PDB entry 5IOV | electron microscopy, 7.50 A resolution (low resolution: residue-level contacts below are approximate; hydrogen-bond / salt-bridge calls are withheld) | chains A and B of the 4 polymer chains in the assembly

== Chain A ==
Protein: N-methyl-D-aspartate receptor subunit NR1-8a
Source organism: Xenopus laevis
Reference sequence: C0KD18 (C0KD18_XENLA); aligned to UniProt positions 23-828 over residues 23-828 (the alignment contains insertions or deletions, so no single offset holds)
Sequence (822 residues; numbered 23 to 844; the number before each row is that of its first residue):
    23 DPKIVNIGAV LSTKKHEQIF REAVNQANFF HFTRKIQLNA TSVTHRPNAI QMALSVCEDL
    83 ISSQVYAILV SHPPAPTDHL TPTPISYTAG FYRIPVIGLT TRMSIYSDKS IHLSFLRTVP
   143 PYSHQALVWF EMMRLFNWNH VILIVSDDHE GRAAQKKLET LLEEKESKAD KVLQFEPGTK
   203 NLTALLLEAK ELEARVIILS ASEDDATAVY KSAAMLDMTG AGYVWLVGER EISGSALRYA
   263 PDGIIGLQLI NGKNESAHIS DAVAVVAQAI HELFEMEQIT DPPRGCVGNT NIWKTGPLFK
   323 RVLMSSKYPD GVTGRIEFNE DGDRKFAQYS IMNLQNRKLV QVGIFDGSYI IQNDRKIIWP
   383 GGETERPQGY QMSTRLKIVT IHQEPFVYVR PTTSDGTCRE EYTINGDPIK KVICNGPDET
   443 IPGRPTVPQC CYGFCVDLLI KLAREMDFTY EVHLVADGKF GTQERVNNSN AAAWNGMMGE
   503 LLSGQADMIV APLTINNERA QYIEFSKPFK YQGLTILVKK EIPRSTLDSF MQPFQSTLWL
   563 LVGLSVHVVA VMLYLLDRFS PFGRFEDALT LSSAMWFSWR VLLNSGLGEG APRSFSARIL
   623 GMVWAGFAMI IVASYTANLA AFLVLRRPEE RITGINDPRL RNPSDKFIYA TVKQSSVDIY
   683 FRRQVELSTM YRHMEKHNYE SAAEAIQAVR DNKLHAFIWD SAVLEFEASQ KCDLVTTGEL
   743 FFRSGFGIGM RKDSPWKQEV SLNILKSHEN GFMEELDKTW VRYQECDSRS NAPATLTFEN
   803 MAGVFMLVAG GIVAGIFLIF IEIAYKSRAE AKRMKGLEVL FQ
Not modelled in the structure: 116, 827-844
Construct notes: engineered mutation Phe51 (Lys in C0KD18), Phe52 (Arg in C0KD18), Gln300 (Asn in C0KD18), Gln350 (Asn in C0KD18), Asp368 (Asn in C0KD18), Asp440 (Asn in C0KD18), Asp469 (Asn in C0KD18), Ala493 (Lys in C0KD18), Ala494 (Lys in C0KD18), Ala495 (Glu in C0KD18), Arg602 (Gly610 in C0KD18), Leu609 (Ile617 in C0KD18), Arg648 (Asp656 in C0KD18), Glu761 (Asn769 in C0KD18); expression tag (829-844)
Residues lining bound ligands:
  - glycine (GLY): Pro514, Leu515, Thr516, Ser678
  - QEM (4-[(1R,2S)-3-(4-benzylpiperidin-1-yl)-1-hydroxy-2-methylpropyl]phenol): Pro106, Tyr109, Thr110, Ser132, Ile133
Reported in the primary citation:
  - conformationally variable residues (domain motion): Lys25, Met298, Lys316, Leu320

== Chain B ==
Protein: Ionotropic glutamate receptor subunit NR2B
Source organism: Xenopus laevis
Reference sequence: A7XY94 (A7XY94_XENLA); aligned to UniProt positions 1-825 over residues 1-825 (the alignment contains insertions or deletions, so no single offset holds)
Sequence (825 residues; numbered 1 to 825; the number before each row is that of its first residue):
     1 MRPTEACCYL KISLIILFYS RAYAQKHPNM DIAVILVGTT EEVAIKDVHE KDDFHHLPVT
    61 PRVELVTMQE SDPKSIITRI CDLMSDKKVQ GVVFGDDTDQ EAIAQILDFI SVQTLTPILG
   121 IHGGSSMIMA DKEEASMFFQ FGPSIEQQAS VMLNIMEEYD WYIFSIVTTY FPGYQDFENK
   181 VRSTIENSFV GWELEEVIHL DMSLDDIDSK IQNQLKKLQS PVILLYCTKE EATYIFEVAH
   241 SVGLTGYGFT WIVPSLVAGD TDTVPDEFPT GLISVSYDEW DYDLPARVRD GIAIITTAAS
   301 TMLSEHNSIP QSKSSCNNIQ ESRVYEAHML KRYLINVTFE GRDLSFSEDG YQMHPKLVII
   361 LLNQERKWER VGKYKDRSLK MWPVFDLYPN SEEHKDEHLS IVTLEEAPFV IVEDVDPLSG
   421 TCMRNTVPCR KQIRPENRTE EGGNYIKRCC KGFCIDILKK IAKTVKFTYD LYLVTNGKHG
   481 KKINGVWNGM IGEVVTKRAY MAVGSLTINE ERSEVVDFSV PFIETGISVM VSRSNGTVSP
   541 SAFLEPFSAD VWVMMFVMLL IVSAVAVFVF EYFSPVGYNG PSFTIGKAIW LLWGLVFNNS
   601 LPVQNPKGTT SKIMVSVWAF FAVIFLASYT ANLAAFMIQR RYVDQVSGLS DKKFQRPNDF
   661 SPAFRFGTVP NGSTERNIRN NYLEMHSYMV KFNQRSVQDA LLSLKSGKLD AFIYDAAVLN
   721 YMAGRDEGCK LVTIGSGKVF ATTGYGIAIQ KDSGWKRQVD LAILQLFGDG EMEELEALWL
   781 TGICHNEKNE VMSSQLDIDN MAGVFYMLAA AMALSLITFI MEHLF
Not modelled in the structure: 1-27
Construct notes: engineered mutation Ser20 (Met in A7XY94), Arg21 (Gly in A7XY94), Ala22 (Cys in A7XY94), Glu64 (Ala in A7XY94), Gln69 (Asn in A7XY94), Asp343 (Asn in A7XY94), Val486 (Thr490 in A7XY94), Leu601 (Val615 in A7XY94), Arg640 (Glu654 in A7XY94), Arg641 (Glu655 in A7XY94)
Residues lining bound ligands:
  - glutamic acid (GLU): His479, Ser505, Gly672, Ser673, Thr674, Tyr714, Asp715
  - QEM (4-[(1R,2S)-3-(4-benzylpiperidin-1-yl)-1-hydroxy-2-methylpropyl]phenol): Glu101, Ala102, Gln105, Ile106, Phe109, Tyr170, Phe171, Pro172
UniProt features mapped onto this chain:
  - binding site (Zn(2+)): His122, Glu279
  - glycosylation: Asn336 (N-linked (GlcNAc...) asparagine)

== How chain A and chain B interact ==
Residue-residue contacts - 8 pairs, chain A then chain B:
  Cys308(A) with Asp72(B); Lys74(B)
  Gly310(A) with Asp72(B)
  Pro319(A) with Ser203(B)
  Pro555(A) with Gln795(B)
  Ser607(A) with Ser600(B)
  Ala627(A) with Phe597(B)
  Ala639(A) with Ala634(B)
Other interface residues (no listed pair), chain A (15 interface residues in all): Asn70, Ser132, Asn311, Arg487, Leu560, Arg602, Ala613, Ala642
Other interface residues (no listed pair), chain B (14 interface residues in all): Glu70, Tyr170, Asn187, Asn317, Val603, Leu633, Ile798

== Summary ==
The interface between chain A and chain B involves 15 residues on one side and 14 on the other. Compound QEM
is bound between chain A and chain B. Ligands of chain A: glycine. Chain B binds glutamic acid. From the
paper: conformational variability at Lys25(A), Met298(A) and Lys316(A) among others.
Here chain A is N-methyl-D-aspartate receptor subunit NR1-8a and chain B is Ionotropic glutamate receptor
subunit NR2B, both from Xenopus laevis. Entry 5IOV (Cryo-EM structure of GluN1/GluN2B NMDA receptor in the
glutamate/glycine/Ro25-6981-bound conformation) was determined by electron microscopy (same publication as
5IOU, 5IPQ, 5IPR, 5IPS, 5IPT, 5IPU and 5IPV).
